1MT1 - chains E and F of the 6 polymer chains in the assembly; structure by X-ray diffraction, 2.20 A resolution.

# Chain E
Molecule: Pyruvoyl-dependent arginine decarboxylase beta chain
Source organism: Methanocaldococcus jannaschii
Notes: EC 4.1.1.19
Reference sequence: Q57764 (PDAD_METJA); numbering as in UniProt (aligned over 1-52)
Sequence (52 residues; row label = number of the first residue in the row):
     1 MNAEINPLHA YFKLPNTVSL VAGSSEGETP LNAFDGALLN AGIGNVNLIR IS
Disordered / not traced: 1-2
Construct notes: modified residue (1)
Modified positions: Mse-1 (selenomethionine)
Ligand contacts: agmatine (AG2): Leu-31, Phe-34, Asp-35, Leu-38, Gly-44, Val-46
Curated features (UniProtKB/Swiss-Prot):
  - site: Ser-52 (Cleavage (non-hydrolytic))
What the authors report for this chain:
  - binding site for agmatine: Asp-35, Gly-44, Val-46, Ser-52
  - catalytic residues: Ser-52 (proposed by the authors, not directly observed)

# Chain F
Molecule: Pyruvoyl-dependent arginine decarboxylase alpha chain
Source organism: Methanocaldococcus jannaschii
Notes: EC 4.1.1.19
Reference sequence: Q57764 (PDAD_METJA); aligned to UniProt positions 54-166 over residues 53-165 (the alignment contains insertions or deletions, so no single offset holds)
Sequence (113 residues; row label = number of the first residue in the row):
    53 XIMPPEAEIV PLPKLPMGAL VPTAYGYIIS DVPGETISAA ISVAIPKDKS LCGLIMEYEG
   113 KCSKKEAEKT VREMAKIGFE MRGWELDRIE SIAVEHTVEK LGCAFAAAAL WYK
Construct notes: modified residue (55, 69, 108, 126, 133)
Modified positions: PYR (pyruvic acid) at position 53; Mse-55, Mse-69, Mse-108, Mse-126, Mse-133 (selenomethionine; parent Met)
Ligand contacts: agmatine (AG2): PYR_53, Ile-54, Ile-107, Mse-108, Glu-109, Arg-134
What the authors report for this chain:
  - catalytic residues: Glu-109 (proposed by the authors, not directly observed)

# How chain E and chain F interact
Residue-residue contacts (104; chain E residue first):
  Ile-5(E) / Tyr-164(F)
  Asn-6(E) / Leu-72(F)
  Pro-7(E) / Leu-72(F)
  Pro-7(E) / Tyr-164(F)
  Lys-13(E) / Tyr-164(F)  hydrogen bond (backbone-side chain)
  Leu-14(E) / Tyr-164(F)
  Pro-15(E) / Pro-56(F)
  Pro-15(E) / Leu-162(F)  hydrophobic
  Pro-15(E) / Trp-163(F)
  Pro-15(E) / Tyr-164(F)  hydrophobic
  Asn-16(E) / Ala-59(F)
  Asn-16(E) / Glu-60(F)  hydrogen bond (backbone-backbone)
  Asn-16(E) / Trp-163(F)  hydrogen bond (backbone-backbone)
  Asn-16(E) / Tyr-164(F)
  Asn-16(E) / Lys-165(F)  hydrogen bond (side chain-backbone)
  Thr-17(E) / Ala-59(F)
  Thr-17(E) / Glu-60(F)
  Thr-17(E) / Val-62(F)
  Thr-17(E) / Ala-161(F)
  Thr-17(E) / Leu-162(F)
  Thr-17(E) / Trp-163(F)  hydrogen bond (backbone-backbone)
  Thr-17(E) / Lys-165(F)
  Val-18(E) / Mse-55(F)  hydrophobic
  Val-18(E) / Glu-60(F)  hydrogen bond (backbone-backbone)
  Val-18(E) / Ile-61(F)
  Val-18(E) / Val-62(F)  hydrogen bond (backbone-backbone)
  Val-18(E) / Ala-161(F)
  Val-18(E) / Leu-162(F)  hydrophobic
  Ser-19(E) / Val-62(F)  hydrogen bond (side chain-backbone)
  Ser-19(E) / Pro-63(F)
  Ser-19(E) / Leu-64(F)
  Ser-19(E) / Pro-65(F)
  Ser-19(E) / Ala-159(F)
  Ser-19(E) / Ala-160(F)
  Ser-19(E) / Ala-161(F)  hydrogen bond (backbone-backbone)
  Leu-20(E) / Ile-93(F)  hydrophobic
  Leu-20(E) / Val-95(F)  hydrophobic
  Leu-20(E) / Glu-142(F)
  Leu-20(E) / Ser-143(F)
  Leu-20(E) / Ile-144(F)  hydrophobic
  Leu-20(E) / Ala-159(F)
  Leu-20(E) / Ala-160(F)  hydrophobic
  Val-21(E) / Leu-64(F)  hydrophobic
  Val-21(E) / Ile-144(F)
  Val-21(E) / Ala-158(F)
  Val-21(E) / Ala-159(F)  hydrogen bond (backbone-backbone)
  Ala-22(E) / Ile-144(F)  hydrophobic
  Ala-22(E) / Val-146(F)  hydrophobic
  Ala-22(E) / Phe-157(F)
  Ala-22(E) / Ala-158(F)  hydrophobic
  Gly-23(E) / Val-146(F)
  Gly-23(E) / Ala-156(F)
  Gly-23(E) / Phe-157(F)  hydrogen bond (backbone-backbone)
  Ser-24(E) / His-148(F)  hydrogen bond
  Ser-24(E) / Cys-155(F)
  Ser-25(E) / His-148(F)
  Ser-25(E) / Gly-154(F)
  Ser-25(E) / Cys-155(F)  hydrogen bond (backbone-backbone)
  Glu-26(E) / His-148(F)  salt bridge
  Glu-26(E) / Glu-151(F)  hydrogen bond (side chain-backbone)
  Glu-26(E) / Lys-152(F)  hydrogen bond (side chain-backbone)
  Glu-26(E) / Leu-153(F)  hydrogen bond (side chain-backbone)
  Glu-26(E) / Gly-154(F)
  Gly-27(E) / Leu-153(F)  hydrogen bond (backbone-backbone)
  Glu-28(E) / Leu-153(F)
  Thr-29(E) / Leu-153(F)
  Pro-30(E) / Ile-81(F)
  Pro-30(E) / Leu-153(F)
  Ala-33(E) / Cys-155(F)
  Phe-34(E) / Tyr-79(F)  hydrophobic
  Phe-34(E) / Cys-155(F)  hydrophobic
  Phe-34(E) / Phe-157(F)  hydrophobic
  Ala-37(E) / Cys-155(F)  hydrophobic
  Ala-37(E) / Phe-157(F)  hydrophobic
  Leu-38(E) / Phe-157(F)  hydrophobic
  Gly-42(E) / Leu-64(F)
  Ile-43(E) / Leu-64(F)  hydrophobic
  Ile-43(E) / Phe-157(F)  hydrophobic
  Ile-43(E) / Ala-161(F)  hydrophobic
  Asn-45(E) / Mse-69(F)
  Asn-45(E) / Gly-70(F)  hydrogen bond (backbone-backbone)
  Val-46(E) / Leu-67(F)  hydrophobic
  Val-46(E) / Pro-68(F)
  Val-46(E) / Ala-71(F)
  Val-46(E) / Val-73(F)  hydrophobic
  Asn-47(E) / Gly-70(F)  hydrogen bond (side chain-backbone)
  Asn-47(E) / Ala-71(F)  hydrogen bond (backbone-backbone)
  Asn-47(E) / Leu-72(F)
  Asn-47(E) / Val-73(F)  hydrogen bond (backbone-backbone)
  Leu-48(E) / Val-73(F)  hydrophobic
  Leu-48(E) / Thr-75(F)
  Leu-48(E) / Tyr-77(F)  hydrophobic
  Leu-48(E) / Phe-157(F)  hydrophobic
  Ile-49(E) / Leu-72(F)  hydrophobic
  Ile-49(E) / Val-73(F)  hydrogen bond (backbone-backbone)
  Ile-49(E) / Pro-74(F)
  Ile-49(E) / Thr-75(F)  hydrogen bond (backbone-backbone)
  Arg-50(E) / Thr-75(F)
  Arg-50(E) / Tyr-77(F)  hydrogen bond (side chain-backbone)
  Ile-51(E) / PYR_53(F)
  Ile-51(E) / Pro-74(F)  hydrophobic
  Ile-51(E) / Thr-75(F)  hydrogen bond (backbone-backbone)
  Ile-51(E) / Ala-76(F)
  Ile-51(E) / Leu-162(F)  hydrophobic
Other interface residues (no listed pair), chain E (36 interface residues in all): Ala-41, Ser-52
Other interface residues (no listed pair), chain F (51 interface residues in all): Glu-58, Glu-109, Ala-145, Glu-147, Thr-149, Val-150

# Overview
36 residues of chain E face 51 of chain F across their interface, with 25 hydrogen bonds and 1 salt bridge.
Among the polar pairs are Glu-26(E)/His-148(F), Lys-13(E)/Tyr-164(F) and Asn-16(E)/Lys-165(F). Ligands of
chain E: agmatine. From the paper: catalytic residues Ser-52(E) and Glu-109(F); a binding site for agmatine at
Asp-35(E), Gly-44(E) and Val-46(E) among others.
Here chain E is Pyruvoyl-dependent arginine decarboxylase beta chain and chain F is Pyruvoyl-dependent
arginine decarboxylase alpha chain, both from Methanocaldococcus jannaschii. Entry 1MT1 (The Crystal Structure
of Pyruvoyl-dependent Arginine Decarboxylase from Methanococcus jannaschii) was determined by X-ray
diffraction (same publication as 1N13 and 1N2M).
